6Q46 - chain A; structure by X-ray diffraction, 1.70 A resolution.

[Chain A]
Protein: Thioredoxin H-type
Source organism: Chlamydomonas reinhardtii
UniProtKB: P80028 (TRXH_CHLRE); residues 0-112 here correspond to UniProt positions 1-113 (UniProt number = residue number + 1)
Amino-acid sequence (113 residues; row label = number of the first residue in the row; numbering starts at 0):
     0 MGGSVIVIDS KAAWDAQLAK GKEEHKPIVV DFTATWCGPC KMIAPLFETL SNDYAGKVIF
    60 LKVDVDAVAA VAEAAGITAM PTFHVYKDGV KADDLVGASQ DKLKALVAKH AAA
Disordered / not traced: 0
Curated features (UniProtKB/Swiss-Prot):
  - active site (Nucleophile): C36, C39
  - site: D30 (Deprotonates C-terminal active site Cys), G37 (Contributes to redox potential value), P38 (Contributes to redox potential value)
What the authors report for this chain:
  - catalytic residues: C36, C39
  - self-association interface (contacts with another copy of this molecule); pairs are residue here / residue on that copy: C36-I76, C36-T77, A33, K40, V64, E72
  - contacts within the chain: D30-C39 (water-mediated contact), T32-C39 (hydrogen bond), A33-C39, W35-C36 (hydrophobic contact), C36-M79 (hydrogen bond), C36-C39 (hydrogen bond), C36-P38 (hydrophobic contact), P38-C39 (hydrophobic contact), C39-I42 (hydrophobic contact), C39-M79 (hydrophobic contact), C39-P80 (hydrophobic contact)

[Summary]
From UniProt: active-site residues C36 and C39. The paper reports catalytic residues C36 and C39; a
self-association interface involving A33, C36 and K40 among others.
Chain A is Thioredoxin H-type (Chlamydomonas reinhardtii); the structure, Crystal structure of reduced
thioredoxin h1 from Chlamydomonas reinhardtii, was determined by X-ray diffraction together with 6Q47, 6Q6T,
6Q6U and 6Q6V from the same study.
